Entry 3J4F (electron microscopy, 8.60 A resolution (very low resolution: no residue pairs are listed; an interface is given only as per-side residue counts)); this record covers chains C and D of the 6 polymer chains in the assembly.

[Chain C (and D)]
Protein: capsid protein
Source organism: Human immunodeficiency virus 1
Notes: chain D of this document is another copy of the same molecule, construct and numbering; everything in this record applies to it too
UniProt: Q79791 (Q79791_9HIV1); residues 1-231 here correspond to UniProt positions 133-363 (UniProt number = residue number + 132)
Chain sequence (231 residues; row label = number of the first residue in the row):
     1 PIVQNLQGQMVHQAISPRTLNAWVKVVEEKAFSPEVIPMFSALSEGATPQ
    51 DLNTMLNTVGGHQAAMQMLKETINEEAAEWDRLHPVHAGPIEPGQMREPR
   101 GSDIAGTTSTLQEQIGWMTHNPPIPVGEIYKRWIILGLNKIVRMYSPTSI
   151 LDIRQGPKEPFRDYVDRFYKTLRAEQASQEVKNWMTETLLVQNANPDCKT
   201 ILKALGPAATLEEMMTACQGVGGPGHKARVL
Construct notes: engineered mutation Glu92 (Ala224 in Q79791)
Disulfides: Cys198-Cys218

[How chain C and chain D interact]
At this resolution (9 A) residue pairs are not listed: 36 residues of chain C and 23 of chain D lie at the interface.

[Overview]
The interface between chain C and chain D involves 36 residues on one side and 23 on the other.
Chain C and chain D are both capsid protein (Human immunodeficiency virus 1); the structure, Structure of
HIV-1 capsid protein by cryo-EM, was determined by electron microscopy (same publication as 3J34, 3J3Q and
3J3Y).
